7LGF - chains K and Q of the 21 polymer chains in the assembly; structure by electron microscopy, 6.10 A resolution (low resolution: residue-level contacts below are approximate; hydrogen-bond / salt-bridge calls are withheld).

[Chain K (and Q)]
Molecule: Capsid protein
Source organism: Escherichia phage Qbeta
Notes: chain Q of this document is another copy of the same molecule, construct and numbering; everything in this record applies to it too
UniProt: P03615 (CAPSD_BPQBE); residues 0-132 here correspond to UniProt positions 1-133 (UniProt number = residue number + 1)
Sequence (133 residues; row label = number of the first residue in the row; numbering starts at 0):
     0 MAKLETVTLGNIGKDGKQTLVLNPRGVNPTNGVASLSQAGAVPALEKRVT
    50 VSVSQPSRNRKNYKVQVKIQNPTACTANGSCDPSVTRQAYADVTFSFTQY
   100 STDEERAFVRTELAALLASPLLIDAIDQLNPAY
Not modelled in the structure: 0
UniProt features mapped onto this chain:
  - site: Y89 (RNA-binding)

[Interface between chain K and chain Q]
Cross-chain cystine bridges: C80(K)-C74(Q)
Residue-residue contacts - 18 pairs, chain K then chain Q:
  P23(K) - N129(Q)
  P23(K) - Y132(Q)
  R24(K) - L128(Q)
  R24(K) - P130(Q)
  R24(K) - A131(Q)
  A38(K) - Q127(Q)
  G39(K) - Q127(Q)
  A40(K) - D126(Q)
  A40(K) - L128(Q)
  A43(K) - Q127(Q)
  L44(K) - L128(Q)
  G78(K) - T75(Q)
  G78(K) - N77(Q)
  S79(K) - C74(Q)
  C80(K) - C74(Q)  disulfide
  C80(K) - R86(Q)
  D81(K) - T85(Q)
  D81(K) - R86(Q)
Interface residues without a listed pair, chain K (15 interface residues in all): T5, G25, N77, P82
Interface residues without a listed pair, chain Q (13 interface residues in all): A76

[In short]
The interface between chain K and chain Q involves 15 residues on one side and 13 on the other, with 1
disulfide bond.
Both chains are Capsid protein (Escherichia phage Qbeta). Entry 7LGF (Asymmetric unit for phage Qbeta prolate
particle) was determined by electron microscopy, deposited together with 7LGE, 7LGG, 7LGH and 7LHD.
